7SZ5 - chains A and C of the 4 polymer chains in the assembly; structure by electron microscopy, 3.60 A resolution.

[Chain A]
Protein: Epidermal growth factor receptor
Organism: Homo sapiens
Notes: EC 2.7.10.1
UniProt: P00533 (EGFR_HUMAN); residues -23 to 1186 here correspond to UniProt positions 1-1210 (UniProt number = residue number + 24)
Sequence (1210 residues; numbered -23 to 1186; the number before each row is that of its first residue; numbers below 1 keep their minus sign (Met-23 is residue -23)):
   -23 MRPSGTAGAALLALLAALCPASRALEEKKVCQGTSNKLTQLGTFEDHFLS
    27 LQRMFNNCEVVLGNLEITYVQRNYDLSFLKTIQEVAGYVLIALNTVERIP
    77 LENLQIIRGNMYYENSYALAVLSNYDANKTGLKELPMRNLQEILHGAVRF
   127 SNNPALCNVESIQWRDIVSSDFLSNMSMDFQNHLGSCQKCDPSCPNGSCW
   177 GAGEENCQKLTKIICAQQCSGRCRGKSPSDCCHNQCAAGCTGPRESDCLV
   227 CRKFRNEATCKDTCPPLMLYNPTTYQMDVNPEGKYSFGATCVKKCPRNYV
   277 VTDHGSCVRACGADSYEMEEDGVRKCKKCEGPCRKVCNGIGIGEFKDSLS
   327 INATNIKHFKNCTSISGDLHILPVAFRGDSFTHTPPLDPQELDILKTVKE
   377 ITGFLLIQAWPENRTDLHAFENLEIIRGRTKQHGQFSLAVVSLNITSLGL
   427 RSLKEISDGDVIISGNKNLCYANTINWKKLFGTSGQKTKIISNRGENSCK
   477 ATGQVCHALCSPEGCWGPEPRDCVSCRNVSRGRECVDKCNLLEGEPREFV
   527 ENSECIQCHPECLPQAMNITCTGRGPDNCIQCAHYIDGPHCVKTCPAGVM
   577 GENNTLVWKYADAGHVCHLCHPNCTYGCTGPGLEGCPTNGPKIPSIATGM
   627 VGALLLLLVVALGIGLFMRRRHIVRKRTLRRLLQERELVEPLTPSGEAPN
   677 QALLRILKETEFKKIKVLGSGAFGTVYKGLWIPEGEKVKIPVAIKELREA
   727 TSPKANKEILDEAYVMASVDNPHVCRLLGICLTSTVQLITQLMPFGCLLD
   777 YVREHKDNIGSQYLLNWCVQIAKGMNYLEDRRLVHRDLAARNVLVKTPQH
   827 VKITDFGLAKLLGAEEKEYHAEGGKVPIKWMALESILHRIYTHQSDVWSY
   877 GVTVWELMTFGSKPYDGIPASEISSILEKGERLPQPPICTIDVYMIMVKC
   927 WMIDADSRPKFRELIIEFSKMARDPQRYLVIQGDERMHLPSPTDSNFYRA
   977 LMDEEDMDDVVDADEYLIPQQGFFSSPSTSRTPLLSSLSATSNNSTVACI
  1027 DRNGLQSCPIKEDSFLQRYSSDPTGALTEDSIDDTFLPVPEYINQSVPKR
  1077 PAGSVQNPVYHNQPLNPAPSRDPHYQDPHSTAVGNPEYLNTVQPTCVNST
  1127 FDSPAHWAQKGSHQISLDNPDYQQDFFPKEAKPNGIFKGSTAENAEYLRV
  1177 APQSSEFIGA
Not modelled in the structure: -23 to 0, 615-1186
Construct notes: conflict Asn232 (Asp256 in P00533)
Curated features (UniProtKB/Swiss-Prot):
  - region: Leu664 to Leu680 (Important for dimerization, phosphorylation and activation)
  - active site: Asp813 (Proton acceptor)
  - binding site (ATP): Leu694 to Val702, Lys721, Thr766, Gln767, Asp831
  - site: Tyr992 (Important for interaction with PIK3C2B)
  - modified residue: Ser205 (Phosphoserine), Thr654 (Phosphothreonine), Thr669 (Phosphothreonine), Ser671 (Phosphoserine), Lys721 (N6-(2-hydroxyisobutyryl)lysine), Tyr845 (Phosphotyrosine), Ser967 (Phosphoserine), Ser971 (Phosphoserine), Tyr974 (Phosphotyrosine), Tyr992 (Phosphotyrosine), Ser1002 (Phosphoserine), Ser1015 (Phosphoserine), Thr1017 (Phosphothreonine), Ser1018 (Phosphoserine), Ser1040 (Phosphoserine), Tyr1045 (Phosphotyrosine), Ser1046 (Phosphoserine), Ser1047 (Phosphoserine), Ser1057 (Phosphoserine), Tyr1068 (Phosphotyrosine) and 5 more in UniProt
  - lipidation (S-palmitoyl cysteine): Cys1025, Cys1122
  - glycosylation (N-linked (GlcNAc...) asparagine): Asn32 (complex), Asn49, Asn104, Asn151, Asn172, Asn328, Asn337, Asn389, Asn420, Asn504, Asn544, Asn579, Asn599 (high mannose)
  - cross-link (Glycyl lysine isopeptide (Lys-Gly)): Lys692 (interchain with G-Cter in ubiquitin), Lys713 (interchain with G-Cter in ubiquitin), Lys730 (interchain with G-Cter in ubiquitin), Lys733 (interchain with G-Cter in ubiquitin), Lys843 (interchain with G-Cter in ubiquitin), Lys905 (interchain with G-Cter in ubiquitin), Lys936 (interchain with G-Cter in ubiquitin), Lys946 (interchain with G-Cter in ubiquitin)
Disulfides: Cys7-Cys34, Cys133-Cys163, Cys166-Cys175, Cys170-Cys183, Cys191-Cys199, Cys195-Cys207, Cys208-Cys216, Cys212-Cys224, Cys227-Cys236, Cys240-Cys267, Cys271-Cys283, Cys287-Cys302, Cys305-Cys309, Cys313-Cys338, Cys446-Cys475, Cys482-Cys491, Cys486-Cys499, Cys502-Cys511, Cys515-Cys531, Cys534-Cys547, Cys538-Cys555, Cys558-Cys567, Cys571-Cys593, Cys596-Cys604, Cys600-Cys612
From the paper describing this entry:
  - mutagenesis - L834R: increased catalytic activity

[Chain C]
Protein: Transforming growth factor alpha
Organism: Homo sapiens
UniProt: P01135 (TGFA_HUMAN); residues 1-50 here correspond to UniProt positions 40-89 (UniProt number = residue number + 39)
Sequence (50 residues; row label = number of the first residue in the row):
     1 VVSHFNDCPDSHTQFCFHGTCRFLVQEDKPACVCHSGYVGARCEHADLLA
Disulfides: Cys8-Cys21, Cys16-Cys32, Cys34-Cys43

[Interface between chain A and chain C]
Contacting residue pairs (47; chain A residue first):
  Asn12(A) with Gly40(C), hydrogen bond (side chain-backbone)
  Leu14(A) with Ala31(C); Cys32(C)
  Thr15(A) with Cys32(C); Cys34(C); Gly40(C); Ala41(C)
  Gln16(A) with Arg22(C), hydrogen bond; Cys32(C); Val33(C); Cys34(C), hydrogen bond (backbone-backbone)
  Leu17(A) with Cys34(C), hydrophobic; Tyr38(C)
  Gly18(A) with Val33(C); Cys34(C)
  Arg29(A) with Asp47(C), salt bridge; Leu49(C)
  Tyr45(A) with Arg22(C), hydrogen bond
  Leu69(A) with His4(C); Phe5(C), hydrophobic
  Ser99(A) with Gln26(C)
  Tyr101(A) with His4(C), hydrogen bond (backbone-side chain); Gln26(C), hydrogen bond
  Ala103(A) with Val1(C), hydrophobic; Val2(C)
  Arg125(A) with Glu27(C), salt bridge
  Asn128(A) with Gln26(C), hydrogen bond
  Leu325(A) with Glu44(C)
  Leu348(A) with Glu44(C)
  Val350(A) with Phe17(C), hydrophobic
  Arg353(A) with Phe17(C)
  Asp355(A) with Arg42(C), salt bridge
  Ser356(A) with Gln14(C)
  Phe357(A) with His12(C); Phe15(C), hydrophobic; Arg42(C)
  Leu382(A) with Leu48(C), hydrophobic
  Gln384(A) with Ala46(C), hydrogen bond (side chain-backbone)
  Gln408(A) with His45(C); Leu48(C)
  His409(A) with Val39(C); Leu49(C)
  Gln411(A) with Leu49(C)
  Phe412(A) with Leu48(C)
  Ala415(A) with Leu48(C), hydrophobic
  Val417(A) with Leu48(C), hydrophobic
  Ile438(A) with Leu48(C)
Interface residues without a listed pair, chain A (36 interface residues in all): Ser11, Lys13, Glu90, Asp102, His346, Pro349
Interface residues without a listed pair, chain C (29 interface residues in all): His18, Cys43, Ala50

[Summary]
Chain A and chain C form an interface of 36 and 29 residues respectively, with 8 hydrogen bonds and 3 salt
bridges. Polar pairs include Arg29(A)-Asp47(C), Arg125(A)-Glu27(C) and Asp355(A)-Arg42(C). UniProt lists
active-site residue Asp813(A) and 13 ATP-binding residues on chain A. The paper reports that L834R of chain A
increases catalytic activity.
Here chain A is Epidermal growth factor receptor and chain C is Transforming growth factor alpha, both from
Homo sapiens. Entry 7SZ5 (Cryo-EM structure of the extracellular module of the full-length EGFR bound to
TGF-alpha "tips-separated" conformation) was determined by electron microscopy together with 7SYD, 7SYE, 7SZ0,
7SZ1 and 7SZ7 from the same study.
